7HOR - chains A and B; structure by X-ray diffraction, 1.81 A resolution.

Chain A:
Name: Serine protease subunit NS2B
Source organism: Zika virus
UniProt: Q32ZE1 (POLG_ZIKV); residues 46-89 here correspond to UniProt positions 1414-1457 (UniProt number = residue number + 1368)
Amino-acid sequence (46 residues; each row starts with the number of its first residue):
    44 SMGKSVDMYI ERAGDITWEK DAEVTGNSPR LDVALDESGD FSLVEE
Disordered / not traced: 44-49, 89
Sequence notes: expression tag (44-45)

Chain B:
Name: Serine protease NS3
Source organism: Zika virus
Notes: EC 3.4.21.91, 3.6.1.15, 3.6.4.13
UniProt: Q32ZE1 (POLG_ZIKV); residues 11-177 here correspond to UniProt positions 1509-1675 (UniProt number = residue number + 1498)
Amino-acid sequence (168 residues; row label = number of the first residue in the row):
    10 MKEVKKGETT DGVYRVMTRR LLGSTQVGVG VMQEGVFHTM WHVTKGAALR SGEGRLDPYW
    70 GDVKQDLVSY CGPWKLDAAW DGLSEVQLLA VPPGERAKNI QTLPGIFKTK DGDIGAVALD
   130 YPAGTSGSPI LDKCGRVIGL YGNGVVIKNG SYVSAITQGK REEETPVE
Disordered / not traced: 10-15, 172-177
Sequence notes: initiating methionine (10); conflict Lys-107 (Arg1605 in Q32ZE1)
Cystine bridges: Cys-143 forms a disulfide with the same residue of a neighbouring copy of this chain
Curated features (UniProtKB/Swiss-Prot):
  - active site (Charge relay system): His-51, Asp-75, Ser-135

Chain A / chain B interface:
Residue-residue contacts (104):
  Asp-50(A) / Arg-59(B)  salt bridge
  Met-51(A) / Met-26(B)
  Met-51(A) / Val-36(B)  hydrophobic
  Met-51(A) / Val-52(B)
  Met-51(A) / Thr-53(B)
  Met-51(A) / Leu-58(B)
  Met-51(A) / Arg-59(B)  hydrogen bond (backbone-backbone)
  Tyr-52(A) / Arg-24(B)
  Tyr-52(A) / Val-25(B)
  Tyr-52(A) / Met-26(B)  hydrogen bond (backbone-backbone)
  Tyr-52(A) / Arg-28(B)  hydrogen bond
  Tyr-52(A) / Ser-33(B)  hydrogen bond
  Tyr-52(A) / Arg-59(B)
  Ile-53(A) / Tyr-23(B)  hydrophobic
  Ile-53(A) / Arg-24(B)
  Ile-53(A) / Met-41(B)  hydrophobic
  Ile-53(A) / Phe-46(B)  hydrophobic
  Ile-53(A) / Arg-59(B)  hydrogen bond (backbone-backbone)
  Ile-53(A) / Ser-60(B)
  Ile-53(A) / Leu-65(B)  hydrophobic
  Glu-54(A) / Tyr-23(B)
  Glu-54(A) / Arg-24(B)  hydrogen bond (backbone-backbone)
  Arg-55(A) / Glu-17(B)
  Arg-55(A) / Thr-19(B)
  Arg-55(A) / Asp-20(B)  hydrogen bond (side chain-backbone)
  Arg-55(A) / Gly-21(B)
  Arg-55(A) / Val-22(B)
  Arg-55(A) / Tyr-23(B)
  Ala-56(A) / Val-22(B)  hydrogen bond (backbone-backbone)
  Ala-56(A) / Tyr-23(B)
  Ala-56(A) / Val-100(B)  hydrophobic
  Ala-56(A) / Ala-106(B)
  Gly-57(A) / Gly-21(B)
  Gly-57(A) / Val-22(B)  hydrogen bond (backbone-backbone)
  Asp-58(A) / Leu-98(B)
  Ile-59(A) / Gly-21(B)
  Ile-59(A) / Val-22(B)
  Ile-59(A) / Val-40(B)  hydrophobic
  Ile-59(A) / Leu-98(B)  hydrophobic
  Ile-59(A) / Leu-140(B)  hydrophobic
  Ile-59(A) / Gly-144(B)
  Ile-59(A) / Val-146(B)  hydrophobic
  Thr-60(A) / Gln-96(B)
  Thr-60(A) / Asn-108(B)  hydrogen bond (backbone-side chain)
  Thr-60(A) / Leu-140(B)
  Trp-61(A) / Val-95(B)
  Trp-61(A) / Gln-96(B)
  Trp-61(A) / Gln-110(B)
  Trp-61(A) / Leu-140(B)
  Trp-61(A) / Asp-141(B)
  Trp-61(A) / Lys-142(B)
  Glu-62(A) / Gln-96(B)  hydrogen bond (backbone-side chain)
  Glu-62(A) / Asn-108(B)
  Ala-65(A) / Gln-96(B)
  Ala-65(A) / Asn-108(B)
  Glu-66(A) / Ile-109(B)
  Glu-66(A) / Gln-110(B)  hydrogen bond (backbone-backbone)
  Val-67(A) / Glu-94(B)
  Val-67(A) / Gln-110(B)
  Thr-68(A) / Ile-109(B)
  Thr-68(A) / Gln-110(B)  hydrogen bond (backbone-backbone)
  Thr-68(A) / Thr-111(B)  hydrogen bond (backbone-side chain)
  Thr-68(A) / Leu-128(B)
  Gly-69(A) / Thr-111(B)
  Gly-69(A) / Ala-127(B)
  Gly-69(A) / Leu-128(B)
  Asn-70(A) / Leu-112(B)
  Asn-70(A) / Ala-127(B)
  Ser-71(A) / Leu-112(B)  hydrogen bond (side chain-backbone)
  Ser-71(A) / Pro-113(B)
  Ser-71(A) / Gly-114(B)
  Pro-72(A) / Gly-114(B)
  Pro-72(A) / Ile-115(B)  hydrogen bond (backbone-backbone)
  Pro-72(A) / Ala-127(B)
  Pro-72(A) / Val-162(B)  hydrophobic
  Arg-73(A) / Ile-115(B)
  Arg-73(A) / Lys-117(B)
  Leu-74(A) / Ile-115(B)  hydrogen bond (backbone-backbone)
  Leu-74(A) / Phe-116(B)
  Leu-74(A) / Lys-117(B)  hydrogen bond (backbone-backbone)
  Leu-74(A) / Ile-156(B)  hydrophobic
  Leu-74(A) / Val-162(B)  hydrophobic
  Asp-75(A) / Lys-117(B)
  Val-76(A) / Phe-116(B)  hydrophobic
  Val-76(A) / Lys-117(B)  hydrogen bond (backbone-backbone)
  Val-76(A) / Thr-118(B)
  Leu-78(A) / Lys-73(B)
  Asp-79(A) / Lys-73(B)
  Glu-80(A) / Lys-73(B)
  Ser-81(A) / Val-72(B)
  Gly-82(A) / Val-72(B)
  Gly-82(A) / Lys-73(B)
  Gly-82(A) / Asn-152(B)  hydrogen bond (backbone-side chain)
  Phe-84(A) / Phe-116(B)  hydrophobic
  Phe-84(A) / Ile-123(B)  hydrophobic
  Phe-84(A) / Asn-152(B)
  Phe-84(A) / Gly-153(B)
  Phe-84(A) / Val-154(B)
  Phe-84(A) / Ala-164(B)  hydrophobic
  Ser-85(A) / Val-154(B)
  Leu-86(A) / Val-154(B)  hydrophobic
  Leu-86(A) / Val-155(B)
  Leu-86(A) / Ile-156(B)  hydrophobic
  Glu-88(A) / Lys-157(B)
Other interface residues (no listed pair), chain B (59 interface residues in all): Thr-27, Ala-57, Pro-138

Overview:
Chain A and chain B form an interface of 34 and 59 residues respectively, with 20 hydrogen bonds and 1 salt
bridge. Polar contacts include Asp-50(A)/Arg-59(B), Tyr-52(A)/Arg-28(B) and Tyr-52(A)/Ser-33(B). UniProt lists
3 active-site residues on chain B.
Here chain A is Serine protease subunit NS2B and chain B is Serine protease NS3, both from Zika virus. Entry
7HOR (PanDDA analysis group deposition -- Crystal Structure of ZIKV NS2B-NS3 protease in complex with
ASAP-0014712-001) was determined by X-ray diffraction.
